PDB entry 7WK9 | electron microscopy, 3.48 A resolution | chains C and c of the 7 polymer chains in the assembly

# Chain C
Name: Spike glycoprotein
Source organism: Severe acute respiratory syndrome coronavirus 2
UniProt: P0DTC2 (SPIKE_SARS2); residue numbers follow UniProt; this construct covers 1-68, 71-142, 146-210, 215-1208
Chain sequence (1258 residues; row label = number of the first residue in the row; note: 9 numbers in that range are skipped by the numbering (no residue carries them; nothing is unmodelled there); a row labelled like 210A-210F holds insertion residues (210A, then the next letters in order)):
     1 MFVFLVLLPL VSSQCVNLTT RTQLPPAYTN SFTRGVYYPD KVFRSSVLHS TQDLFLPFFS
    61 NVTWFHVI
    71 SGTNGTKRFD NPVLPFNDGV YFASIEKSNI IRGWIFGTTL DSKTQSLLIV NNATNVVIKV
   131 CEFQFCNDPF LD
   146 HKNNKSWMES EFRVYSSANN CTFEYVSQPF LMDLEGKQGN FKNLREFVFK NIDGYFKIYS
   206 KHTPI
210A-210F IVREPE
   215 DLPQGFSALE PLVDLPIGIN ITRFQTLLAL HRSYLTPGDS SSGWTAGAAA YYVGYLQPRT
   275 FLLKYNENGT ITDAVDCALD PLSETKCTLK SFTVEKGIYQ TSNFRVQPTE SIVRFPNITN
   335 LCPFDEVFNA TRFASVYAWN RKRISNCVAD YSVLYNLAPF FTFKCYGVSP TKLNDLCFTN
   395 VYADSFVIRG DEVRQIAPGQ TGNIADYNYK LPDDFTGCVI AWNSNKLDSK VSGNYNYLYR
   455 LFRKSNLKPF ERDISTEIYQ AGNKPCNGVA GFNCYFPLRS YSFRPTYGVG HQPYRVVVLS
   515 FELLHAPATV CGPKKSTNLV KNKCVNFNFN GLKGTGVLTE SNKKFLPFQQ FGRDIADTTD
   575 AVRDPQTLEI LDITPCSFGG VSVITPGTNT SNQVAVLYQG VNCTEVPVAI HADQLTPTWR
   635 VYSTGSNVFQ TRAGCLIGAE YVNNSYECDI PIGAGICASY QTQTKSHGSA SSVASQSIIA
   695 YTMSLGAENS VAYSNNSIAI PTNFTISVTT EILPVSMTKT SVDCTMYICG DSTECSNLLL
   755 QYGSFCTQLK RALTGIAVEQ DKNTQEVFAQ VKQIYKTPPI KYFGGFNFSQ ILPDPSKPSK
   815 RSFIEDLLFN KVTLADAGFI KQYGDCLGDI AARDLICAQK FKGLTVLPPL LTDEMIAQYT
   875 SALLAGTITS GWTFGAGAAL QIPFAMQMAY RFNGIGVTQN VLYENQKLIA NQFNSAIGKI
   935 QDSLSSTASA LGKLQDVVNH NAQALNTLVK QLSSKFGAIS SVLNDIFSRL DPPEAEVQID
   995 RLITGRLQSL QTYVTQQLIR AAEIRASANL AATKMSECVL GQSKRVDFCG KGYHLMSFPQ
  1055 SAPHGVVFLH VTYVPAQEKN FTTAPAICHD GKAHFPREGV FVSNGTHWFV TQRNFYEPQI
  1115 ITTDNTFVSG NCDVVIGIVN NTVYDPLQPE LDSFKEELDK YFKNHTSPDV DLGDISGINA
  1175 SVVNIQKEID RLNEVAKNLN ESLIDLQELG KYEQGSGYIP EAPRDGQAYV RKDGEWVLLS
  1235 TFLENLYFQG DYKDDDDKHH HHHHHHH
Not modelled in the structure: 1-13, 71-76, 146-158, 210A-210F, 248-254, 621-630, 677-688, 828-853, 1148-1261
Sequence notes: variant Val67 (Ala in P0DTC2), Ile95 (Thr in P0DTC2), Asp142 (Gly in P0DTC2), Asp339 (Gly in P0DTC2), Leu371 (Ser in P0DTC2), Pro373 (Ser in P0DTC2), Phe375 (Ser in P0DTC2), Asn417 (Lys in P0DTC2), Lys440 (Asn in P0DTC2), Ser446 (Gly in P0DTC2), Asn477 (Ser in P0DTC2), Lys478 (Thr in P0DTC2), Ala484 (Glu in P0DTC2), Arg493 (Gln in P0DTC2), Ser496 (Gly in P0DTC2), Arg498 (Gln in P0DTC2), Tyr501 (Asn in P0DTC2), His505 (Tyr in P0DTC2), Lys547 (Thr in P0DTC2), Gly614 (Asp in P0DTC2), Tyr655 (His in P0DTC2), Lys679 (Asn in P0DTC2), His681 (Pro in P0DTC2), Gly682 (Arg in P0DTC2), Ser683 (Arg in P0DTC2), Ser685 (Arg in P0DTC2), Lys764 (Asn in P0DTC2), Tyr796 (Asp in P0DTC2), Lys856 (Asn in P0DTC2), His954 (Gln in P0DTC2), Lys969 (Asn in P0DTC2), Phe981 (Leu in P0DTC2), Pro986 (Lys in P0DTC2), Pro987 (Val in P0DTC2); insertion (210A-210B); conflict Arg210C (Asn211 in P0DTC2), Glu210D (Leu212 in P0DTC2), Pro210E (Val213 in P0DTC2), Glu210F (Arg214 in P0DTC2); expression tag (1209-1261)
Cystine bridges: Cys131-Cys166, Cys291-Cys301, Cys336-Cys361, Cys379-Cys432, Cys480-Cys488, Cys538-Cys590, Cys617-Cys649, Cys662-Cys671, Cys738-Cys760, Cys743-Cys749, Cys1032-Cys1043, Cys1082-Cys1126
Curated features (UniProtKB/Swiss-Prot):
  - region: Asn280 to Cys301 (Putative superantigen), Arg403 to Asp405 (Integrin-binding motif), Asn448 to Phe456 (Immunodominant HLA epitope recognized by the CD8+), Ser816 to Tyr837 (Fusion peptide 1), Lys835 to Phe855 (Fusion peptide 2), Asp1163 to Glu1202 (Heptad repeat 2)
  - site: Arg815, Ser816 (Cleavage)
  - glycosylation: Asn17 (N-linked (GlcNAc...) (complex) asparagine), Asn61 (N-linked (GlcNAc...) (hybrid) asparagine), Asn74 (N-linked (GlcNAc...) (complex) asparagine), Asn122 (N-linked (GlcNAc...) (hybrid) asparagine), Asn149 (N-linked (GlcNAc...) (complex) asparagine), Asn165 (N-linked (GlcNAc...) (complex) asparagine), Asn234 (N-linked (GlcNAc...) (high mannose) asparagine), Asn282 (N-linked (GlcNAc...) (complex) asparagine), Thr323 (O-linked (GalNAc) threonine), Ser325 (O-linked (HexNAc...) serine), Asn331 (N-linked (GlcNAc...) (complex) asparagine), Asn343 (N-linked (GlcNAc...) (complex) asparagine), Asn603 (N-linked (GlcNAc...) (hybrid) asparagine), Asn616 (N-linked (GlcNAc...) (complex) asparagine), Asn657 (N-linked (GlcNAc...) (complex) asparagine), Thr676 (O-linked (GlcNAc...) threonine), Thr678 (O-linked (GlcNAc...) threonine), Asn709 (N-linked (GlcNAc...) (high mannose) asparagine), Asn717 (N-linked (GlcNAc...) (hybrid) asparagine), Asn801 (N-linked (GlcNAc...) (hybrid) asparagine) and 6 more in UniProt
  - natural variant: Leu5 (L5F: In strain: Iota/B.1.526), Ser13 (S13I: In strain: Epsilon/B.1.427/B.1.429), Leu18 (L18F: In strain: Beta/B.1.351, Gamma/P.1 and 1 more), Thr19 (T19I: In strain: Omicron/BQ.1.1, Omicron/XBB.1.5 and 1 more; T19R: In strain: Delta/B.1.617.2, Omicron/BA.2 and 4 more), Thr20 (T20N: In strain: Gamma/P.1), Leu24 to Ala27 (sequence variant, change not given here; In strain: Omicron/BA.2, Omicron/BA.2.12.1 and 6 more), Pro26 (P26S: In strain: Gamma/P.1), Gln52 (Q52H: In strain: Omicron/EG.5.1), Val67 (A67V: In strain: Eta/B.1.525, Omicron/BA.1; this construct carries the variant), Gly75 (G75V: In strain: Lambda/C.37), Thr76 (T76I: In strain: Lambda/C.37), Asp80 (D80A: In strain: Beta/B.1.351), 74 further natural variant entries in UniProt
  - mutagenesis: Asn121 (N121Q: Partial loss of biliverdin affinity), Arg190 (R190K: Partial loss of biliverdin affinity), Asn234 (N234Q: Increased resistance to neutralizing antibodies), Asn331 (N331Q: Reduced viral infectivity), Asn343 (N343Q: Reduced viral infectivity), Leu452 (L452R: Increased resistance to neutralizing antibodies. Decreases HLA binding to NF9 epitope. Increased binding affinity to human ACE2), Tyr453 (Y453F: Decreased HLA binding to NF9 epitope. Increased binding affinity to human ACE2), Ala475 (A475V: Increased resistance to neutralizing antibodies), Val483 (V483A: Increased resistance to neutralizing antibodies), Phe490 (F490L: Increased resistance to neutralizing antibodies and human covalescent sera neutralization), His519 (H519P: Increased resistance to human covalescent sera neutralization), Ser673 (S673A: No effect on O-glycosylation by host GALNT1), 4 further mutagenesis entries in UniProt

# Chain c
Name: Heavy chain of S3H3 Fab
Source organism: Mus musculus
Notes: antibody fragment or engineered binder
Chain sequence (217 residues; numbered 1 to 217; the number before each row is that of its first residue):
     1 QVQLQQPGAE LVRPGASVKL SCKASGYSFT RFWMNWVKQR PGQGLEWIGM IHPSDSETRL
    61 NQKFKDKATL TVDKSSTTAY MQLSSPTSED SAVYYCARKD YDYDAWFAYW GQGTLVTVSA
   121 AKTTPPSVYP LAPGSAAQTN SMVTLGCLVK GYFPEPVTVT WNSGSLSSGV HTFPAVLQSD
   181 LYTLSSSVTV PSSTWPSETV TCNVAHPASS TKVDKKI
Not modelled in the structure: 119-217
Cystine bridges: Cys22-Cys96

# How chain C and chain c interact
Pairs across the interface (18; chain C residue first):
  Thr323(C) with His52(c); Ser54(c); Asp55(c), hydrogen bond
  Glu324(C) with Ser54(c), hydrogen bond
  Ser530(C) with Arg31(c), hydrogen bond (backbone-side chain)
  Thr531(C) with Arg31(c)
  Asn532(C) with Arg31(c), hydrogen bond (side chain-backbone); Phe32(c); Tyr101(c)
  Leu533(C) with Tyr101(c), hydrogen bond (backbone-backbone); Tyr103(c)
  Val534(C) with Trp33(c), hydrophobic; Tyr101(c), hydrophobic
  Lys535(C) with Trp33(c); Tyr103(c), hydrogen bond (side chain-backbone)
  Lys537(C) with His52(c); Asp55(c), salt bridge
  Glu583(C) with Tyr103(c)
Also at the interface, not in a pair above, chain C (13 interface residues in all): Asn536, Leu585, Glu619
Also at the interface, not in a pair above, chain c (11 interface residues in all): Glu57, Arg59, Asp102

# Overview
13 residues of chain C and 11 residues of chain c are in contact, with 6 hydrogen bonds and 1 salt bridge.
Polar contacts include Lys537(C)-Asp55(c), Thr323(C)-Asp55(c) and Glu324(C)-Ser54(c). UniProt lists 16
mutagenesis sites on chain C.
Here chain C is Spike glycoprotein (Severe acute respiratory syndrome coronavirus 2) and chain c is Heavy
chain of S3H3 Fab (Mus musculus). Entry 7WK9 (SARS-CoV-2 Omicron open state spike protein in complex with S3H3
Fab) was determined by electron microscopy (same publication as 7WK4, 7WK6, 7WK8, 7WKA, 7WVP and 7WVQ).
